4OFE - chains A and C of the 3 polymer chains in the assembly; structure by X-ray diffraction, 2.15 A resolution.

== Chain A ==
Protein: Methyl-CpG-binding domain protein 4
Organism: Homo sapiens
Notes: EC 3.2.2.-; fragment: catalytic domain of MBD4
Reference sequence: O95243 (MBD4_HUMAN); residues 426-580 here = UniProt positions 426-580
Chain sequence (192 residues; row label = number of the first residue in the row):
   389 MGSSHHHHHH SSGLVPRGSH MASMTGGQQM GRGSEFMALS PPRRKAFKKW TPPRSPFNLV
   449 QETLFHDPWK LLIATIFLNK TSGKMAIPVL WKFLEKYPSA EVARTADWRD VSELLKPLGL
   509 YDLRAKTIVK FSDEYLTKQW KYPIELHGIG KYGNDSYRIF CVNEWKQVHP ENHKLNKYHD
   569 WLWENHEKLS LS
Disordered / not traced: 389-437, 580
Sequence notes: expression tag (389-425); engineered mutation Lys468 (Arg in O95243), Asn560 (Asp in O95243)
Bound ions: Mg2+: Ile532, Leu534, Ile537 (shared with DA10(C) of chain C)
Swiss-Prot annotation at these positions:
  - modified residue: Ser428 (Phosphoserine)
  - natural variant: Arg431 to Ser580 (deletion: In TPDS2), Arg546 to Ser580 (deletion: In TPDS2), Leu563 to Ser580 (deletion: In TPDS2 and UVM1), His567 (deletion: In TPDS2), Trp569 to Ser580 (deletion: In UVM1)

== Chain C ==
Molecule: 12-mer DNA(T)
Sequence (12 nucleotides; numbered 1 to 12; the number before each row is that of its first residue):
     1 CCAGCGTGCA GC
Bound ions: Mg2+: DA10 (shared with Ile532(A), Leu534(A), Ile537(A) of chain A)

== How chain A and chain C interact ==
Residue-residue contacts (33):
  Asn446(A) with DT7(C), base contact
  Leu447(A) with DT7(C), base contact
  Val448(A) with DT7(C), hydrogen bond to the base
  Gln449(A) with DT7(C), hydrogen bond to the base
  Leu466(A) with DT7(C), sugar contact; DG8(C), phosphate contact
  Asn467(A) with DG8(C), hydrogen bond to the sugar; DC9(C), sugar contact
  Lys468(A) with DG6(C), hydrogen bond to the base; DG8(C), hydrogen bond to the phosphate
  Thr469(A) with DG6(C), base contact; DT7(C), sugar contact
  Ser470(A) with DG6(C), phosphate contact; DT7(C), phosphate contact
  Gly471(A) with DT7(C), hydrogen bond to the phosphate
  Leu508(A) with DG8(C), base contact
  Leu511(A) with DG8(C), base contact
  Leu534(A) with DA10(C), phosphate contact
  His535(A) with DA10(C), phosphate contact; DG11(C), phosphate contact
  Gly536(A) with DC9(C), sugar contact; DA10(C), hydrogen bond to the phosphate
  Ile537(A) with DC9(C), phosphate contact; DA10(C), hydrogen bond to the phosphate
  Gly538(A) with DC9(C), hydrogen bond to the phosphate
  Lys539(A) with DC9(C), hydrogen bond to the phosphate
  Tyr540(A) with DT7(C), hydrogen bond to the base; DG8(C), phosphate contact; DC9(C), hydrogen bond to the phosphate
  Gly541(A) with DC9(C), hydrogen bond to the phosphate
  Asn560(A) with DT7(C), hydrogen bond to the phosphate; DG8(C), hydrogen bond to the phosphate
  Lys562(A) with DT7(C), base contact
Other interface residues (no listed pair), chain A (24 interface residues in all): Lys518, Leu563

== In short ==
Chain A and chain C form an interface of 24 and 6 residues respectively, with 15 hydrogen bonds. Polar
contacts include Val448(A)-DT7(C), Gln449(A)-DT7(C) and Lys468(A)-DG6(C). The Mg2+ site is built by Ile532(A),
Leu534(A), Ile537(A) and DA10(C).
Here chain A is Methyl-CpG-binding domain protein 4 (Homo sapiens) and chain C is a 12-mer DNA(T). Entry 4OFE
(Structural basis for thymine glycosylase activity on T:O6-methylG mismatch by methyl-CpG binding domain
protein 4: Implications ...) was determined by X-ray diffraction.
